3A60 - chains A and B; structure by X-ray diffraction, 2.80 A resolution.

== Chain A (and B) ==
Molecule: Ribosomal protein S6 kinase beta-1
Organism: Homo sapiens
Notes: EC 2.7.11.1; chain B of this document is another copy of the same molecule, construct and numbering; everything in this record applies to it too
Reference sequence: P23443 (KS6B1_HUMAN); numbering as in UniProt (aligned over 75-399)
Chain sequence (327 residues; row label = number of the first residue in the row):
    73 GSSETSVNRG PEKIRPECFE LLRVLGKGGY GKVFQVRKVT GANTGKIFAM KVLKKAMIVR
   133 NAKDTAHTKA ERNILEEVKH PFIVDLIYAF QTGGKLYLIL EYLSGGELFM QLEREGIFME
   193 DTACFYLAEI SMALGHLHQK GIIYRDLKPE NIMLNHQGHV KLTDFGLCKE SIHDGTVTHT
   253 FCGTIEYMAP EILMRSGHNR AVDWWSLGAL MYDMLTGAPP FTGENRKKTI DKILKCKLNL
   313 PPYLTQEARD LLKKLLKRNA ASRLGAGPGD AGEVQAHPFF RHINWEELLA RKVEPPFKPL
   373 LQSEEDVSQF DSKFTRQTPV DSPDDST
Not modelled in the structure: 73-84, 130-140, 243-255, 372-399 (chain B: 73-84, 128-150, 244-253, 373-399)
Differences from the reference sequence: expression tag (73-74)
Swiss-Prot annotation at these positions:
  - active site: Asp-218 (Proton acceptor)
  - binding site (ATP): Leu-97 to Val-105, Lys-123
  - modified residue: Thr-252 (Phosphothreonine), Ser-394 (Phosphoserine)
Ligand contacts: staurosporine (STU): Arg-95, Leu-97, Gly-98, Gly-100, Val-105, Ala-121, Lys-123, Glu-143, Val-156, Leu-172, Glu-173, Tyr-174, Leu-175, Glu-179, Glu-222, Asn-223, Met-225, Thr-235, Asp-236
Reported in the primary citation:
  - binding site for staurosporine: Leu-97, Gly-98, Gly-100, Val-105, Ala-121, Lys-123, Leu-172, Glu-173, Tyr-174, Leu-175, Glu-179, Glu-222, Asn-223, Met-225, Thr-235, Asp-236
  - conformationally variable residues (order/disorder transition): Ser-243 to Gly-255
  - self-association interface (contacts with another copy of this molecule): Cys-254 to Ser-268
  - specificity-determining residues: Glu-179, Met-225

== Interface between chain A and chain B ==
Contacting residue pairs (66; chain A residue first):
  Arg-217(A) with Met-260(B); Ile-264(B)
  Asp-218(A) with Met-260(B)
  Lys-220(A) with Thr-256(B)
  Pro-221(A) with Tyr-259(B)
  Thr-256(A) with Arg-298(B)
  Ile-257(A) with Arg-298(B); Ile-305(B)
  Glu-258(A) with Pro-291(B)
  Tyr-259(A) with Leu-219(B); Pro-221(B); Trp-277(B); Ser-278(B), hydrogen bond (backbone-side chain); Ala-281(B); Leu-282(B); Asp-285(B), hydrogen bond; Pro-291(B)
  Met-260(A) with Trp-277(B), hydrogen bond (backbone-side chain)
  Ala-261(A) with Trp-277(B)
  Pro-262(A) with Trp-277(B); Leu-306(B)
  Glu-263(A) with Gly-269(B); Val-274(B); Ala-332(B); Arg-335(B), salt bridge
  Ile-264(A) with Arg-217(B); Gly-269(B); Val-274(B), hydrophobic
  Leu-265(A) with Ile-302(B), hydrophobic; Ile-305(B), hydrophobic
  Ser-268(A) with Glu-263(B); Ser-268(B), hydrogen bond
  Gly-269(A) with Glu-263(B); Ile-264(B)
  Val-274(A) with Ile-264(B), hydrophobic
  Trp-277(A) with Tyr-259(B); Met-260(B); Ala-261(B); Pro-262(B)
  Ser-278(A) with Tyr-259(B), hydrogen bond (side chain-backbone)
  Ala-281(A) with Tyr-259(B), hydrophobic
  Leu-282(A) with Tyr-259(B), hydrophobic
  Asp-285(A) with Tyr-259(B), hydrogen bond
  Pro-291(A) with Tyr-259(B)
  Phe-293(A) with Glu-258(B)
  Thr-294(A) with Glu-258(B)
  Arg-298(A) with Cys-254(B); Gly-255(B), hydrogen bond (side chain-backbone); Thr-256(B); Ile-257(B)
  Thr-301(A) with Ile-257(B)
  Ile-302(A) with Ile-257(B), hydrophobic; Leu-265(B), hydrophobic
  Ile-305(A) with Ile-257(B); Pro-262(B), hydrophobic; Leu-265(B), hydrophobic
  Leu-306(A) with Pro-262(B); Met-266(B), hydrophobic; Asn-331(B)
  Arg-330(A) with Arg-330(B); Asn-331(B)
  Asn-331(A) with Arg-330(B)
  Ala-332(A) with Glu-263(B)
  Ala-333(A) with Leu-306(B), hydrophobic; Lys-307(B)
  Arg-335(A) with Glu-263(B), salt bridge
Other interface residues (no listed pair), chain A (40 interface residues in all): Leu-219, Met-266, His-270, Asn-271, Pro-292
Other interface residues (no listed pair), chain B (40 interface residues in all): Asp-218, Lys-220, His-270, Pro-292, Thr-301, Ala-333

== In short ==
Chain A and chain B each contribute 40 residues to their interface, with 7 hydrogen bonds and 2 salt bridges.
Among the polar pairs are Glu-263(A)/Arg-335(B), Tyr-259(A)/Ser-278(B) and Tyr-259(A)/Asp-285(B). Ligands of
chain A: staurosporine. The paper reports a binding site for staurosporine at Leu-97(A), Gly-98(A) and
Gly-100(A) among others; specificity determinants Glu-179(A) and Met-225(A).
Chain A and chain B are both Ribosomal protein S6 kinase beta-1 (Homo sapiens); the structure, Crystal
structure of unphosphorylated p70S6K1 (Form I), was determined by X-ray diffraction (same publication as 3A61
and 3A62).
